Entry 5TKH (X-ray diffraction, 1.20 A resolution); this record covers chain A.

== Chain A ==
Molecule: Lytic polysaccharide monooxygenase
Organism: Neurospora crassa
UniProtKB: Q8WZQ2 (Q8WZQ2_NEUCS); residues 1-223 here correspond to UniProt positions 16-238 (UniProt number = residue number + 15)
Chain sequence (223 residues; numbered 1 to 223; the number before each row is that of its first residue):
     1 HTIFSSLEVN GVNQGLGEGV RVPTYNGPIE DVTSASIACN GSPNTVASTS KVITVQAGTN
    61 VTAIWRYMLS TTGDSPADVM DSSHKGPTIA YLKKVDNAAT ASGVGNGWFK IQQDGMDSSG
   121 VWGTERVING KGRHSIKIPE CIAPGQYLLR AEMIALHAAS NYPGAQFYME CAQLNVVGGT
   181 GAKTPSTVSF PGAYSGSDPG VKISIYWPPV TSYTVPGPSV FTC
Disulfides: Cys-39/Cys-171, Cys-141/Cys-223
Covalent attachments: N-acetylglucosamine (NAG) linked to Asn-60
Ion coordination: Cu ion: His-1, His-84, Tyr-168 (together with peroxide ion)
Ligand contacts: peroxide ion (PER): His-1, His-84, His-157, Gln-166, Tyr-168
From the paper describing this entry:
  - Cu ion coordination: His-1, His-84
  - binding site for oxygen molecule: Glu-30, His-157, Gln-166

== Overview ==
Chain A binds peroxide ion. N-acetylglucosamine is covalently linked to Asn-60. The Cu ion site is built by
His-1, His-84 and Tyr-168. From the paper: a binding site for oxygen molecule at Glu-30, His-157 and Gln-166;
Cu ion coordination by His-1 and His-84.
Chain A is Lytic polysaccharide monooxygenase (Neurospora crassa); the structure, Neurospora crassa
polysaccharide monooxygenase 2 ascorbate treated, was determined by X-ray diffraction (same publication as
5TKG and 5TKI).
